Entry 7V00 (electron microscopy, 3.87 A resolution); this record covers chains D and G of the 11 polymer chains in the assembly.

# Chain D
Molecule: CRISPR system Cms endoribonuclease Csm3
Source organism: Staphylococcus epidermidis RP62A
Reference sequence: Q5HK91 (Q5HK91_STAEQ); numbering as in UniProt (aligned over 1-214)
Chain sequence (214 residues; row label = number of the first residue in the row):
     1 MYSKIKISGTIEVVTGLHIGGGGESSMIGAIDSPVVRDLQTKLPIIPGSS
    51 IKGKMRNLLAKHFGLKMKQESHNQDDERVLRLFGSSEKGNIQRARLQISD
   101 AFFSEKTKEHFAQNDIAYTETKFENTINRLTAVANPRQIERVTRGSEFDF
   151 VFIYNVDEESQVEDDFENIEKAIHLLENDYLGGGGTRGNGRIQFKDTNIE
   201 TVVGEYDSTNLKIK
Unresolved in the structure: 1, 24-31, 209-214

# Chain G
Molecule: 37-nt RNA strand
Source organism: Staphylococcus epidermidis RP62A
Notes: fragment: Staphylococcus epidermidis RP62A CRISPR RNA: Repeat plus Spacer sequence 2
Sequence (37 nucleotides; row label = number of the first residue in the row):
     1 ACGAGAACUAGUAAUAAUUGUCAUUUGCAUACGUUAC
Unresolved in the structure: 31-37

# Interface between chain D and chain G
Pairs across the interface (26):
  Ile19(D) - G27(G)  hydrogen bond to the sugar
  Ile19(D) - C28(G)  phosphate contact
  Gly20(D) - G27(G)  hydrogen bond to the sugar
  Gly21(D) - G27(G)  base contact
  Ser49(D) - G27(G)  hydrogen bond to the phosphate
  Ser50(D) - U26(G)  base contact
  Ser50(D) - G27(G)  phosphate contact
  Lys52(D) - U25(G)  salt bridge to the phosphate
  Gly53(D) - U26(G)  base contact
  Lys54(D) - U26(G)  hydrogen bond to the base
  Arg56(D) - U24(G)  hydrogen bond to the phosphate
  Arg56(D) - U25(G)  salt bridge to the phosphate
  Asn57(D) - U26(G)  hydrogen bond to the base
  Gly84(D) - U24(G)  hydrogen bond to the sugar
  Ser85(D) - A23(G)  sugar contact
  Ser85(D) - U24(G)  base contact
  Ser86(D) - A23(G)  sugar contact
  Ser86(D) - U24(G)  base contact
  Gln92(D) - A23(G)  sugar contact
  Ala94(D) - U24(G)  phosphate contact
  Arg137(D) - U30(G)  hydrogen bond to the base
  Gly182(D) - C28(G)  phosphate contact
  Gly183(D) - C28(G)  hydrogen bond to the phosphate
  Gly184(D) - A29(G)  phosphate contact
  Thr186(D) - U30(G)  phosphate contact
  Arg187(D) - U30(G)  hydrogen bond to the sugar
Also at the interface, not in a pair above, chain D (25 interface residues in all): His18, Phe83, Glu87, Gly185

# Overview
The interface between chain D and chain G involves 25 residues on one side and 8 on the other; the contacts
include 10 hydrogen bonds and 2 salt bridges. Among the polar pairs are Lys54(D)-U26(G), Asn57(D)-U26(G) and
Arg137(D)-U30(G).
Here chain D is CRISPR system Cms endoribonuclease Csm3 and chain G is a 37-nt RNA strand, both from
Staphylococcus epidermidis RP62A. Entry 7V00 (Staphylococcus epidermidis RP62a CRISPR tall effector complex
with bound ATP) was determined by electron microscopy, deposited together with 7UZW, 7UZX, 7UZY, 7UZZ, 7V01
and 7V02.
